1F8I - chains A and D of the 4 polymer chains in the assembly; structure by X-ray diffraction, 2.25 A resolution.

== Chain A (and D) ==
Molecule: Isocitrate lyase
Source organism: Mycobacterium tuberculosis H37Rv
Notes: EC 4.1.3.1; chain D of this document is another copy of the same molecule, construct and numbering; everything in this record applies to it too
UniProtKB: P0A5H3 (ACEA_MYCTU); numbering as in UniProt (aligned over 2-428)
Sequence (429 residues; numbered 0 to 428; the number before each row is that of its first residue; numbering starts at 0):
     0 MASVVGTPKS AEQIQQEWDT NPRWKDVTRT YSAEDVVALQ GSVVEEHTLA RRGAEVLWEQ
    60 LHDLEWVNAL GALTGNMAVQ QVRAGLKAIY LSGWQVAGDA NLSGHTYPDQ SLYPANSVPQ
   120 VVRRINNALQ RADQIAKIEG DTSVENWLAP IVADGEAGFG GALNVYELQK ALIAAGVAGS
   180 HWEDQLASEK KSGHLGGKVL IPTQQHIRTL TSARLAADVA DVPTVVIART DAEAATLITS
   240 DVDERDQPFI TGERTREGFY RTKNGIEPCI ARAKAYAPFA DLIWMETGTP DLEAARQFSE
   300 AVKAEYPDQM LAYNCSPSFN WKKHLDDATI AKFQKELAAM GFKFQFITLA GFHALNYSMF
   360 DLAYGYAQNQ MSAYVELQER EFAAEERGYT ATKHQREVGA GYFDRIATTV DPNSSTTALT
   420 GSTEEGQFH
Not modelled in the structure: 0, 428
Construct notes: insertion (1); engineered mutation S191 (Cys in P0A5H3)
Ion coordination: Mg2+: D153 (together with glyoxylic acid)
Small-molecule neighbours:
  - glyoxylic acid (GLV): Y89, S91, G92, W93, D108, D153, H180, R228, W283, T347, L348
  - succinic acid (SIN): W93, D108, S191, G192, H193, R228, W283, E285, N313, S315, P316, S317, T347, L348

== How chain A and chain D interact ==
Residue-residue contacts (75):
  A1(A) - E58(D)
  S2(A) - R51(D)
  S2(A) - E54(D)  hydrogen bond
  V4(A) - R50(D)
  V4(A) - R51(D)  hydrogen bond (backbone-side chain)
  V4(A) - E54(D)
  G5(A) - T47(D)
  Y30(A) - T408(D)
  D34(A) - T408(D)
  V36(A) - K136(D)  hydrogen bond (backbone-side chain)
  A37(A) - I137(D)
  A37(A) - R404(D)
  L38(A) - Y401(D)  hydrogen bond (backbone-side chain)
  L38(A) - R404(D)
  L38(A) - I405(D)  hydrophobic
  G40(A) - D132(D)
  G40(A) - K136(D)  hydrogen bond (backbone-side chain)
  S41(A) - D132(D)  hydrogen bond (backbone-side chain)
  V42(A) - R51(D)
  V42(A) - D132(D)
  V42(A) - L147(D)  hydrophobic
  V43(A) - T47(D)
  E44(A) - T47(D)
  E44(A) - L48(D)
  E44(A) - R122(D)  salt bridge
  E44(A) - Q129(D)  hydrogen bond
  E45(A) - E45(D)
  E45(A) - T47(D)  hydrogen bond (backbone-side chain)
  T47(A) - V4(D)
  T47(A) - G5(D)
  T47(A) - V43(D)
  T47(A) - E44(D)
  T47(A) - E45(D)  hydrogen bond (side chain-backbone)
  L48(A) - E44(D)
  R51(A) - S2(D)
  R51(A) - V4(D)
  R51(A) - V42(D)
  E54(A) - S2(D)  hydrogen bond
  E54(A) - V4(D)
  V55(A) - S2(D)
  E58(A) - A1(D)
  R122(A) - E44(D)  salt bridge
  Q129(A) - E44(D)  hydrogen bond
  D132(A) - G40(D)
  D132(A) - S41(D)  hydrogen bond
  D132(A) - V42(D)
  K136(A) - V36(D)  hydrogen bond (side chain-backbone)
  K136(A) - A37(D)
  K136(A) - G40(D)  hydrogen bond (side chain-backbone)
  I137(A) - A37(D)
  L147(A) - V42(D)  hydrophobic
  L162(A) - F402(D)
  L162(A) - I405(D)  hydrophobic
  Y165(A) - I405(D)  hydrophobic
  E166(A) - F402(D)
  R207(A) - V409(D)
  R207(A) - D410(D)  salt bridge
  S211(A) - V409(D)
  L214(A) - T408(D)
  L214(A) - V409(D)  hydrophobic
  Y401(A) - L38(D)  hydrogen bond (side chain-backbone)
  F402(A) - L162(D)
  F402(A) - E166(D)
  R404(A) - A37(D)
  R404(A) - L38(D)
  I405(A) - L38(D)  hydrophobic
  I405(A) - L162(D)  hydrophobic
  I405(A) - Y165(D)  hydrophobic
  T408(A) - Y30(D)
  T408(A) - D34(D)
  T408(A) - L214(D)
  V409(A) - R207(D)
  V409(A) - S211(D)
  V409(A) - L214(D)  hydrophobic
  D410(A) - R207(D)
Also at the interface, not in a pair above, chain A (49 interface residues in all): Q39, R50, R130, Q133, N145, A161, K169, T210, A406
Also at the interface, not in a pair above, chain D (49 interface residues in all): Q39, V55, R130, Q133, N145, A161, K169, T210, A406

== Summary ==
Chain A and chain D each contribute 49 residues to their interface; the contacts include 15 hydrogen bonds and
3 salt bridges. Among the polar pairs are E44(A)-R122(D), R207(A)-D410(D) and S2(A)-E54(D). Bound to chain A:
glyoxylic acid and succinic acid.
Chain A and chain D are both Isocitrate lyase (Mycobacterium tuberculosis H37Rv); the structure, Crystal
structure of isocitrate lyase:nitropropionate:glyoxylate complex from mycobacterium tuberculosis, was
determined by X-ray diffraction, deposited together with 1F8M and 1F61.
